5VHI - chains A and B of the 19 polymer chains in the assembly; structure by electron microscopy, 6.80 A resolution (low resolution: residue-level contacts below are approximate; hydrogen-bond / salt-bridge calls are withheld).

Chain A:
Molecule: 26S proteasome regulatory subunit 7
From: Homo sapiens
Reference sequence: P35998 (PRS7_HUMAN); residues 73-424 here = UniProt positions 73-424
Chain sequence (352 residues; each row starts with the number of its first residue):
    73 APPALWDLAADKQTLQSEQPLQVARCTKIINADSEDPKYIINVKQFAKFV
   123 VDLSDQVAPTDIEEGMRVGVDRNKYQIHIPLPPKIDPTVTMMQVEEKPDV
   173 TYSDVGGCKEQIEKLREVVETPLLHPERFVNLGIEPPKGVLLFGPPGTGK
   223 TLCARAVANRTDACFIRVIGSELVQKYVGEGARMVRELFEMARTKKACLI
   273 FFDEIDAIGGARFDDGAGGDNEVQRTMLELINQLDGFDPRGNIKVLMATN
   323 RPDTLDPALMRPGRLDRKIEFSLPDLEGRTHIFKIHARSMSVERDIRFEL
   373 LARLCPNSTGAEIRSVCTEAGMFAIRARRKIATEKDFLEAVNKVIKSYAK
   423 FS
Not modelled in the structure: 156-179, 284-290
Swiss-Prot annotation at these positions:
  - binding site (ATP): Gly216 to Thr223
  - modified residue (N6-acetyllysine): Lys116, Lys422

Chain B:
Molecule: 26S proteasome regulatory subunit 4
From: Homo sapiens
Reference sequence: P62191 (PRS4_HUMAN); numbering as in UniProt (aligned over 93-433)
Chain sequence (341 residues; numbered 93 to 433; the number before each row is that of its first residue):
    93 EEERSKVDDLRGTPMSVGTLEEIIDDNHAIVSTSVGSEHYVSILSFVDKD
   143 LLEPGCSVLLNHKVHAVIGVLMDDTDPLVTVMKVEKAPQETYADIGGLDN
   193 QIQEIKESVELPLTHPEYYEEMGIKPPKGVILYGPPGTGKTLLAKAVANQ
   243 TSATFLRVVGSELIQKYLGDGPKLVRELFRVAEEHAPSIVFIDEIDAIGT
   293 KRYDSNSGGEREIQRTMLELLNQLDGFDSRGDVKVIMATNRIETLDPALI
   343 RPGRIDRKIEFPLPDEKTKKRIFQIHTSRMTLADDVTLDDLIMAKDDLSG
   393 ADIKAICTEAGLMALRERRMKVTNEDFKKSKENVLYKKQEG
Not modelled in the structure: 166-188, 254-261, 289-300
Swiss-Prot annotation at these positions:
  - binding site (ATP): Gly226 to Thr233
  - modified residue: Lys258 (N6-acetyllysine)
  - cross-link: Lys237 (Glycyl lysine isopeptide (Lys-Gly) (interchain with G-Cter in ubiquitin))
  - natural variant: Ile328 (I328T: In BKAH; uncertain significance)

Chain A / chain B interface:
Contacting residue pairs (47):
  Ala76(A) with Ser137(B); Phe138(B)
  Asp79(A) with Leu136(B); Ser137(B)
  Leu80(A) with Glu95(B); Arg96(B); Val99(B); Ser137(B)
  Asp83(A) with Lys98(B); Leu136(B)
  Glu90(A) with Val156(B)
  Leu93(A) with Tyr132(B)
  Gln94(A) with Val156(B)
  Val95(A) with Tyr132(B)
  Ala96(A) with Glu130(B); His131(B); Tyr132(B)
  Cys98(A) with Ser129(B); Glu130(B); His131(B)
  Lys116(A) with Gly128(B); Glu130(B)
  Gln117(A) with Val127(B)
  Arg239(A) with Phe319(B)
  Ile241(A) with Asn314(B)
  Ser243(A) with Leu310(B)
  Glu244(A) with Asn314(B)
  Thr381(A) with Arg343(B)
  Ala383(A) with Arg343(B)
  Glu384(A) with Arg343(B)
  Arg386(A) with Ile347(B)
  Glu391(A) with Asp348(B); Arg349(B)
  Met394(A) with Glu196(B); Glu199(B)
  Phe395(A) with Arg349(B)
  Ile397(A) with Met214(B)
  Arg398(A) with Gln195(B); Glu199(B)
  Arg400(A) with Tyr210(B)
  Lys415(A) with Arg349(B)
  Tyr420(A) with Arg346(B); Arg349(B); Lys350(B)
  Phe423(A) with Glu335(B); Ile342(B); Lys350(B)
Interface residues without a listed pair, chain A (38 interface residues in all): Thr99, Gly141, Val142, Pro154, Lys248, Glu276, Ser387, Thr390, Ser424
Interface residues without a listed pair, chain B (38 interface residues in all): Asp118, Val133, Ser134, Ile216, Asp262, Glu311, Ile334, Pro339

Overview:
The chain A/chain B interface involves 38 residues from each chain. Curated annotation (UniProt) lists 8
ATP-binding residues on chain A; 8 ATP-binding residues on chain B.
Chain A is 26S proteasome regulatory subunit 7 and chain B is 26S proteasome regulatory subunit 4, both from
Homo sapiens; the structure, Conformational Landscape of the p28-Bound Human Proteasome Regulatory Particle,
was determined by electron microscopy (same publication as 5VGZ, 5VHF, 5VHH, 5VHJ, 5VHM, 5VHN and 5 further
entries).
